Entry 5KFM (X-ray diffraction, 1.60 A resolution); this record covers chains A and P of the 3 polymer chains in the assembly.

# Chain A
Name: DNA polymerase eta
From: Homo sapiens
Notes: EC 2.7.7.7
UniProt: Q9Y253 (POLH_HUMAN); residues 1-432 here = UniProt positions 1-432
Sequence (435 residues; each row starts with the number of its first residue; numbers below 1 keep their minus sign (Gly-2 is residue -2)):
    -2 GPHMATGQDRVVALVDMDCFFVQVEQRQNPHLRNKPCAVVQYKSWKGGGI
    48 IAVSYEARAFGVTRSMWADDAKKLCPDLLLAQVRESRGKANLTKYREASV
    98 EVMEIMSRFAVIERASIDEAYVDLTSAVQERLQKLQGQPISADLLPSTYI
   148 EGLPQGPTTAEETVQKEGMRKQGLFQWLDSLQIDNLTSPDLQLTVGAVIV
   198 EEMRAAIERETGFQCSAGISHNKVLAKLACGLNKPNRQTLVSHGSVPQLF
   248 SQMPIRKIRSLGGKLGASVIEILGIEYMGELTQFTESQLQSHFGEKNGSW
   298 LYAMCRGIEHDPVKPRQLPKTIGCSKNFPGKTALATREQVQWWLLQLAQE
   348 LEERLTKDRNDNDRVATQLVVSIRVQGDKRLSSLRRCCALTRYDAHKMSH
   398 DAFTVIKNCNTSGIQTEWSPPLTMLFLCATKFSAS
Unresolved in the structure: 133-135, 155-159
Differences from the reference sequence: expression tag (-2 to 0)
UniProt features mapped onto this chain:
  - binding site (Mg(2+)): Asp13, Met14, Asp115, Glu116
  - binding site (Mn(2+)): Asp13, Met14, Asp115, Glu116
  - binding site (a 2'-deoxyribonucleoside 5'-triphosphate): Arg61

# Chain P
Molecule: 8-nt DNA strand
Sequence (8 nucleotides; each row starts with the number of its first residue):
     1 AGCGTCAT

# Chain A / chain P interface
Contacting residue pairs (21):
  Ser113(A) with DT8(P), hydrogen bond to the phosphate
  Asp115(A) with DT8(P), phosphate contact
  Glu116(A) with DT8(P), sugar contact
  Lys224(A) with DT8(P), salt bridge to the phosphate
  Ile255(A) with DA7(P), phosphate contact
  Arg256(A) with DA7(P), phosphate contact
  Ser257(A) with DC6(P), phosphate contact; DA7(P), hydrogen bond to the phosphate
  Leu258(A) with DA7(P), hydrogen bond to the phosphate
  Gly259(A) with DA7(P), hydrogen bond to the phosphate
  Gly260(A) with DC6(P), phosphate contact; DA7(P), phosphate contact
  Lys261(A) with DT5(P), salt bridge to the phosphate; DC6(P), hydrogen bond to the phosphate
  Leu262(A) with DC6(P), hydrogen bond to the phosphate
  Arg377(A) with DG4(P), salt bridge to the phosphate
  Leu381(A) with DC3(P), phosphate contact
  Arg382(A) with DG2(P), sugar contact; DC3(P), hydrogen bond to the phosphate
  Arg383(A) with DG2(P), phosphate contact
  Cys384(A) with DG2(P), hydrogen bond to the phosphate
Other interface residues (no listed pair), chain A (21 interface residues in all): Ile114, Gln365, Ser379, Ser380
Other interface residues (no listed pair), chain P (8 interface residues in all): DA1

# In short
21 residues of chain A and 8 residues of chain P are in contact, with 8 hydrogen bonds and 3 salt bridges.
Polar pairs include Ser113(A)-DT8(P), Ser257(A)-DA7(P) and Leu258(A)-DA7(P).
Here chain A is DNA polymerase eta (Homo sapiens) and chain P is an 8-nt DNA strand. Entry 5KFM (Human DNA
polymerase eta-DNA ternary complex with Sp-dATP-alpha-S: ground state at pH7.0 (K+ MES) with 1 ...) was
determined by X-ray diffraction together with 5KFA, 5KFB, 5KFC, 5KFD, 5KFE, 5KFF and 28 further entries from
the same study.
